PDB entry 3GQG | X-ray diffraction, 1.73 A resolution | chains A and B of the 4 polymer chains in the assembly

Chain A:
Molecule: Hemoglobin subunit alpha
Source organism: Trematomus bernacchii
Reference sequence: P80043 (HBA_PAGBE); residue numbers follow UniProt; this construct covers 1-142
Sequence (143 residues; numbered 0 to 142; the number before each row is that of its first residue; numbering starts at 0):
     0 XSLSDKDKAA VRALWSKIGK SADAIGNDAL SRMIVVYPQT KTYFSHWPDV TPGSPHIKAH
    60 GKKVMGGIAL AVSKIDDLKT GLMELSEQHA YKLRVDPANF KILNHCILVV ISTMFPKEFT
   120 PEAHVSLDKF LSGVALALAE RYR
Modified / non-standard residues: ACE (acetyl group) at position 0
Sequence notes: insertion (0)
Bound ions: heme Fe near His88 (its only coordinating residue here)
Ligand contacts: heme (HEM): Met32, Thr39, Tyr42, Phe43, His45, Trp46, His59, Lys62, Val63, Gly66, Ile67, Leu84, Gln87, His88, Leu92, Val94, Asn98, Phe99, Leu102, Asn103, Ile106, Leu137
Swiss-Prot annotation at these positions:
  - binding site (O2): His59
  - binding site (heme b): His88
  - modified residue: Ser1 (N-acetylserine)
From the paper describing this entry:
  - conformationally variable residues (order/disorder transition, side-chain flip): His45, His59, Asp95
  - contacts within the chain: Ser44-His45 (water-mediated contact), Asp48-His55 (salt bridge)
  - binding site for heme: His45

Chain B:
Molecule: Hemoglobin subunit beta
Source organism: Trematomus bernacchii
Reference sequence: P80044 (HBB_PAGBE); residues 1-146 here correspond to UniProt positions 2-147 (UniProt number = residue number + 1)
Sequence (146 residues; row label = number of the first residue in the row):
     1 VEWTDKERSI ISDIFSHMDY DDIGPKALSR CLIVYPWTQR HFSGFGNLYN AEAIIGNANV
    61 AAHGIKVLHG LDRGVKNMDN IAATYADLST LHSEKLHVDP DNFKLLSDCI TIVLAAKMGH
   121 AFTAETQGAF QKFLAVVVSA LGKQYH
Bound ions: heme Fe near His92 (its only coordinating residue here)
Ligand contacts: heme (HEM): Thr38, His41, Phe42, His63, Lys66, Val67, Gly70, Leu71, Arg73, Leu88, Leu91, His92, Leu96, Val98, Asn102, Phe103, Leu106, Leu141
Swiss-Prot annotation at these positions:
  - binding site (heme b): His63, His92
From the paper describing this entry:
  - conformationally variable residues: Tyr145

How chain A and chain B interact:
Contacting residue pairs - 30 pairs, chain A then chain B:
  Arg31(A) - Phe122(B)  hydrogen bond (side chain-backbone)
  Arg31(A) - Thr123(B)
  Arg31(A) - Ala124(B)
  Arg31(A) - Gln127(B)  hydrogen bond
  Val34(A) - Ala124(B)  hydrophobic
  Val35(A) - Ala124(B)
  Val35(A) - Gln127(B)
  Val35(A) - Gly128(B)
  Val35(A) - Gln131(B)
  Tyr36(A) - Gln131(B)  hydrogen bond
  His104(A) - Asp108(B)
  His104(A) - Gln131(B)  hydrogen bond
  Val108(A) - Gln127(B)
  Ser111(A) - Ile112(B)  hydrogen bond (side chain-backbone)
  Ser111(A) - Ala116(B)  hydrogen bond (side chain-backbone)
  Thr112(A) - Ala115(B)
  Thr112(A) - Gly119(B)
  Pro115(A) - Ala116(B)  hydrophobic
  Phe118(A) - Arg30(B)  hydrogen bond (backbone-side chain)
  Phe118(A) - Ile112(B)  hydrophobic
  Thr119(A) - Arg30(B)
  Pro120(A) - Arg30(B)
  Pro120(A) - Ile33(B)  hydrophobic
  Glu121(A) - Ala51(B)
  His123(A) - Arg30(B)  hydrogen bond
  His123(A) - Val34(B)
  His123(A) - Ile112(B)
  Val124(A) - Ile33(B)
  Val124(A) - Val34(B)  hydrophobic
  Asp127(A) - Tyr35(B)
Also at the interface, not in a pair above, chain A (19 interface residues in all): Ser30, Cys105, Leu107
Also at the interface, not in a pair above, chain B (19 interface residues in all): Ile55, Thr111, Glu125

Overview:
Chain A and chain B each contribute 19 residues to their interface, with 8 hydrogen bonds. Among the polar
pairs are Arg31(A)-Phe122(B), Arg31(A)-Gln127(B) and Tyr36(A)-Gln131(B). Bound to chain A: heme. Bound to
chain B: heme. The paper reports a binding site for heme at His45(A); conformational variability at His45(A),
His59(A) and Tyr145(B) among others.
Here chain A is Hemoglobin subunit alpha and chain B is Hemoglobin subunit beta, both from Trematomus
bernacchii. Entry 3GQG (Crystal structure at acidic pH of the ferric form of the Root effect hemoglobin from
Trematomus ...) was determined by X-ray diffraction.
